PDB entry 1F3J | X-ray diffraction, 3.10 A resolution | chains B and P of the 6 polymer chains in the assembly

# Chain B
Name: MHC class II nod
From: Mus musculus
Notes: fragment: beta chain
Reference sequence: Q31135 (Q31135_MOUSE); the construct lacks a stretch of the UniProt sequence and is renumbered around it, so the offset changes along the chain: 4-64 = UniProt 31-91; 67-84 = UniProt 92-109; 85-191 = UniProt 111-217
Sequence (187 residues; row label = number of the first residue in the row; note: 2 numbers in that range are skipped by the numbering (no residue carries them; nothing is unmodelled there)):
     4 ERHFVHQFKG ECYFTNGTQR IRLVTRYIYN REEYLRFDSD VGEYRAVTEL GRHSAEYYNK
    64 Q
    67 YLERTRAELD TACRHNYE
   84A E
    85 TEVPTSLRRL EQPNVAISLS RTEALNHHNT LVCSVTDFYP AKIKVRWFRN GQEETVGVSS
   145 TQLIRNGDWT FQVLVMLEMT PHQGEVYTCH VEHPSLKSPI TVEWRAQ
Disulfide bonds: Cys15-Cys79, Cys117-Cys173
Covalently attached groups: N-acetylglucosamine (NAG) linked to Asn19

# Chain P
Name: Lysozyme C
From: Gallus gallus
Notes: fragment: residues 11-24, correspond to binding sites p-3 to p11
Reference sequence: P00698 (LYSC_CHICK); residues 11-24 here correspond to UniProt positions 29-42 (UniProt number = residue number + 18)
Sequence (14 residues; numbered 11 to 24; the number before each row is that of its first residue):
    11 AMKRHGLDNY RGYS

# How chain B and chain P interact
Pairs across the interface (33; chain B residue first):
  Phe11(B) - Asp18(P)
  Phe11(B) - Asn19(P)
  Gly13(B) - Leu17(P)
  Glu14(B) - Leu17(P)
  Leu26(B) - Leu17(P)  hydrophobic
  Tyr30(B) - Asp18(P)
  Tyr30(B) - Asn19(P)
  Tyr30(B) - Tyr20(P)  hydrogen bond (side chain-backbone)
  Tyr47(B) - Tyr20(P)
  Ser57(B) - Tyr23(P)
  Tyr60(B) - Arg21(P)
  Tyr60(B) - Gly22(P)
  Tyr60(B) - Tyr23(P)
  Tyr61(B) - Tyr20(P)  hydrogen bond (side chain-backbone)
  Tyr61(B) - Arg21(P)  hydrogen bond (side chain-backbone)
  Tyr61(B) - Gly22(P)  hydrogen bond (side chain-backbone)
  Tyr67(B) - Tyr20(P)  hydrophobic
  Tyr67(B) - Arg21(P)  hydrogen bond (side chain-backbone)
  Arg70(B) - Tyr20(P)
  Thr71(B) - Tyr20(P)
  Glu74(B) - Leu17(P)
  Glu74(B) - Asp18(P)  hydrogen bond (side chain-backbone)
  Glu74(B) - Tyr20(P)  hydrogen bond
  Thr77(B) - His15(P)  hydrogen bond (backbone-side chain)
  Ala78(B) - Leu17(P)  hydrophobic
  His81(B) - Met12(P)
  His81(B) - Lys13(P)  hydrogen bond (side chain-backbone)
  His81(B) - His15(P)
  Asn82(B) - His15(P)  hydrogen bond (side chain-backbone)
  Glu84A(B) - Met12(P)
  Thr85(B) - Arg14(P)
  Glu86(B) - Arg14(P)  salt bridge
  Thr89(B) - Arg14(P)  hydrogen bond
Interface residues without a listed pair, chain B (24 interface residues in all): Cys15, His56, Ser90

# Summary
24 residues of chain B and 11 residues of chain P are in contact, with 11 hydrogen bonds and 1 salt bridge.
Polar contacts include Glu86(B)-Arg14(P), Tyr30(B)-Tyr20(P) and Tyr61(B)-Tyr20(P). Covalently linked
N-acetylglucosamine: at Asn19(B).
Chain B is MHC class II nod (Mus musculus) and chain P is Lysozyme C (Gallus gallus); the structure,
Histocompatibility antigen I-AG7, was determined by X-ray diffraction.
